Entry 6C0W (electron microscopy, 4.00 A resolution); this record covers chains I and K of the 11 polymer chains in the assembly.

Chain I:
Molecule: 147 mer DNA
Sequence (147 nucleotides; each row starts with the number of its first residue; numbers below 1 keep their minus sign (DA-73 is residue -73)):
   -73 ATCTGAGAAT CCGGTGCCGA GGCCGCTCAA TTGGTCGTAG ACAGCTCTAG CACCGCTTAA
   -13 ACGCACGTAC GCGCTGTCCC CCGCGTTTTA ACCGCCAAGG GGATTACTCC CTAGTCTCCA
    47 GGCACGTGTC AGATATATAC ATCCGAT
Disordered / not traced: -73 to -70, 70-73

Chain K:
Molecule: Centromere protein N
From: Homo sapiens
Reference sequence: Q96H22 (CENPN_HUMAN), isoform Q96H22-3; residues 1-289 here = UniProt positions 1-289
Chain sequence (295 residues; numbered 1 to 295; the number before each row is that of its first residue):
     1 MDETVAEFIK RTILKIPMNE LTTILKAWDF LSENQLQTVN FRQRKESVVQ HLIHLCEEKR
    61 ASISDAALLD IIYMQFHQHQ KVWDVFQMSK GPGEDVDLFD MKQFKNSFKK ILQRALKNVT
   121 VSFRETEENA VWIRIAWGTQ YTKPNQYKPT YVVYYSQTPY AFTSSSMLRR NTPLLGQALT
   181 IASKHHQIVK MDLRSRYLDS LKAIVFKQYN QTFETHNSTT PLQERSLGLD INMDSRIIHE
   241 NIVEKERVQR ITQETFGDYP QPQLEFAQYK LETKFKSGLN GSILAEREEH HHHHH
Disordered / not traced: 92-98, 213-295
Differences from the reference sequence: variant Asp84 (Glu in Q96H22); expression tag (290-295)
Reported in the primary citation:
  - binding site for 147 mer DNA (chain I): Pro17, Arg44, Lys45, Met167, Arg170
  - contacts within the chain: Glu7-Arg11 (salt bridge)
  - mutagenesis - K15A/Y147A, K45A/Y147A: abolished binding to CENP-ANCP
  - mutagenesis - R11A, K15A/Y147A, K45A/Y147A: decreased localization
  - mutagenesis - E3A/E7A, R11A, K143A/Y147A: decreased binding to CENP-A

How chain I and chain K interact:
Residue-residue contacts - 12 pairs, chain I then chain K:
  DA-33(I) - Arg44(K)  phosphate contact
  DC-32(I) - Arg44(K)  phosphate contact
  DC-32(I) - Lys45(K)  hydrogen bond to the phosphate
  DA-31(I) - Pro17(K)  phosphate contact
  DA-31(I) - Met18(K)  hydrogen bond to the phosphate
  DA-22(I) - Met167(K)  sugar contact
  DA-22(I) - Leu168(K)  phosphate contact
  DA-22(I) - Arg169(K)  hydrogen bond to the base
  DC-21(I) - Leu168(K)  phosphate contact
  DC-21(I) - Arg169(K)  phosphate contact
  DC-21(I) - Arg170(K)  phosphate contact
  DC-20(I) - Arg170(K)  salt bridge to the phosphate

Summary:
6 residues of chain I face 8 of chain K across their interface, with 3 hydrogen bonds and 1 salt bridge. Polar
contacts include DA-22(I)-Arg169(K), DC-32(I)-Lys45(K) and DA-31(I)-Met18(K). The paper reports a binding site
for 147 mer DNA (chain I) at Pro17(K), Arg44(K) and Lys45(K) among others; R11A, K15A/Y147A and K45A/Y147A of
chain K reduce localization; 5 substitutions were tested in all.
Here chain I is 147 mer DNA and chain K is Centromere protein N (Homo sapiens). Entry 6C0W (Cryo-EM structure
of human kinetochore protein CENP-N with the centromeric nucleosome containing CENP-A) was determined by
electron microscopy together with 6EQT from the same study.
